PDB entry 4YPH | X-ray diffraction, 2.32 A resolution | chains A and C of the 3 polymer chains in the assembly

[Chain A]
Name: A/G-specific adenine glycosylase
Organism: Geobacillus stearothermophilus
Notes: EC 3.2.2.-
Reference sequence: P83847 (P83847_GEOSE); residues 1-366 here = UniProt positions 1-366
Sequence (369 residues; row label = number of the first residue in the row; numbers below 1 keep their minus sign (Gly-2 is residue -2)):
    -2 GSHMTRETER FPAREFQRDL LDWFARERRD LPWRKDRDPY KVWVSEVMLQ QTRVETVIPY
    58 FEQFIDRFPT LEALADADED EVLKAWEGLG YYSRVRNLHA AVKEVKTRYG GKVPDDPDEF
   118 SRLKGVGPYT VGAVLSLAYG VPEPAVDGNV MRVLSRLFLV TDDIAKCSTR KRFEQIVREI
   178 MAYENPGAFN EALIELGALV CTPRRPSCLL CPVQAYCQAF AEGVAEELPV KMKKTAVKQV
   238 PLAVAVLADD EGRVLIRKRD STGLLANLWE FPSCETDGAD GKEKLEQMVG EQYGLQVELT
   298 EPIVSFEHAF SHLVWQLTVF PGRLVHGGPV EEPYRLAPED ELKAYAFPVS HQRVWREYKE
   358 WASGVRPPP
Unresolved in the structure: -2 to 8, 230-233, 288-291, 361-366
Sequence notes: expression tag (-2 to 0); engineered mutation Asp144 (Asn in P83847), Cys164 (Pro in P83847)
Ion coordination: Na+: Ser118, Leu120, Val123 (shared with DC21(C) of chain C); 4Fe-4S cluster Fe: Cys198, Cys205, Cys208, Cys214
Residues lining bound ligands: 4Fe-4S cluster (SF4): Arg153, Leu154, Val197, Cys198, Pro203, Ser204, Cys205, Cys208, Val210, Gln211, Cys214, Phe217, Ala222
Curated features (UniProtKB/Swiss-Prot):
  - active site: Glu43 (Proton donor/acceptor)
  - binding site (DNA): Trp30, Arg31, Gln48, Thr49, Leu86 to Tyr88, Tyr126, Glu188, Ser308
  - binding site ([4Fe-4S] cluster): Cys198, Cys205, Cys208, Cys214
  - site: Asp144 (Transition state stabilizer)
  - mutagenesis: Glu43 (E43Q: Loss of catalytic activity), Asp144 (D144N: Loss of catalytic activity)
Reported in the primary citation:
  - conformationally variable residues (loop rearrangement): Cys164
  - binding site for the 11-nt DNA strand (chain C): Lys163, Cys164
  - catalytic residues: Asp144 (citing earlier work)
  - mutagenesis - D144N: abolished catalytic activity on oxoG:A

[Chain C]
Molecule: 11-nt DNA strand
Sequence (11 nucleotides; numbered 12 to 22; the number before each row is that of its first residue):
    12 TGTCCACGTC T
Unresolved in the structure: 12
Ion coordination: Na+: DC21 (shared with Ser118(A), Leu120(A), Val123(A) of chain A)

[Chain A / chain C interface]
Residue-residue contacts (34; chain A residue first):
  Gln47(A) with DG19(C), sugar contact
  Gln48(A) with DA17(C), base contact; DC18(C), phosphate contact; DG19(C), hydrogen bond to the sugar
  Thr49(A) with DA17(C), base contact
  Arg50(A) with DC16(C), hydrogen bond to the base; DA17(C), base contact
  Leu120(A) with DC21(C), phosphate contact
  Lys121(A) with DC21(C), phosphate contact
  Gly122(A) with DT20(C), sugar contact; DC21(C), hydrogen bond to the phosphate
  Val123(A) with DT20(C), phosphate contact; DC21(C), hydrogen bond to the phosphate
  Gly124(A) with DT20(C), hydrogen bond to the phosphate
  Pro125(A) with DT20(C), phosphate contact
  Tyr126(A) with DG19(C), phosphate contact; DT20(C), hydrogen bond to the phosphate
  Thr127(A) with DG19(C), phosphate contact; DT20(C), hydrogen bond to the phosphate
  Asp144(A) with DG19(C), phosphate contact
  Gly145(A) with DA17(C), sugar contact; DC18(C), sugar contact; DG19(C), hydrogen bond to the phosphate
  Asn146(A) with DA17(C), phosphate contact
  Met148(A) with DC18(C), sugar contact
  Arg149(A) with DA17(C), salt bridge to the phosphate
  Ile161(A) with DC18(C), base contact
  Lys163(A) with DC18(C), hydrogen bond to the base
  Cys164(A) with DC18(C), base contact
  Arg167(A) with DC18(C), hydrogen bond to the base; DT20(C), salt bridge to the phosphate
  Pro200(A) with DC16(C), sugar contact
  Lys228(A) with DC16(C), salt bridge to the phosphate; DC18(C), salt bridge to the phosphate
Interface residues without a listed pair, chain A (28 interface residues in all): Leu46, Tyr88, Asn94, Ala162, Arg201
Interface residues without a listed pair, chain C (7 interface residues in all): DC15

[In short]
28 residues of chain A face 7 of chain C across their interface, with 10 hydrogen bonds and 4 salt bridges.
Polar contacts include Arg50(A)-DC16(C), Lys163(A)-DC18(C) and Arg167(A)-DC18(C). Bound to chain A: 4Fe-4S
cluster. From the paper: the catalytic residue Asp144(A); D144N of chain A abolishes catalytic activity on
oxoG:A.
Here chain A is A/G-specific adenine glycosylase (Geobacillus stearothermophilus) and chain C is an 11-nt DNA
strand. Entry 4YPH (Crystal Structure of MutY bound to its anti-substrate with the disulfide cross-linker
reduced) was determined by X-ray diffraction (same publication as 4YOQ and 4YPR).
